PDB entry 5Z3V | electron microscopy, 4.22 A resolution (low resolution: residue-level contacts below are approximate; hydrogen-bond / salt-bridge calls are withheld) | chains C and I of the 11 polymer chains in the assembly

Chain C:
Molecule: Histone H2A
From: Xenopus laevis
UniProt: Q6AZJ8 (Q6AZJ8_XENLA); residues 1-129 here correspond to UniProt positions 2-130 (UniProt number = residue number + 1)
Amino-acid sequence (129 residues; numbered 1 to 129; the number before each row is that of its first residue):
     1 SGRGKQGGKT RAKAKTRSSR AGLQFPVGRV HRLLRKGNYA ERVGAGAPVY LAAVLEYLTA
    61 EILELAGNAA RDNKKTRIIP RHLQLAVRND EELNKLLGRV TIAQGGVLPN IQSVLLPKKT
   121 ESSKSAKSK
Not modelled in the structure: 1-11, 119-129

Chain I:
Molecule: 167-nt DNA strand
Sequence (167 nucleotides; row label = number of the first residue in the row):
     1 ATCGAGAATC CCGGTGCCGA GGCCGCTCAA TTGGTCGTAG ACAGCTCTAG CACCGCTTAA
    61 ACGCACGTAC GCGCTGTCCC CCGCGTTTTA ACCGCCAAGG GGATTACTCC CTAGTCTCCA
   121 GGCACGTGTC AGATATATAC ATCCTGAAGC TTGTCGAGAA GTACGAT
Not modelled in the structure: 1, 148-167

Interface between chain C and chain I:
Contacting residue pairs (13):
  Arg29(C) with DC123(I)
  Arg42(C) with DT112(I); DA113(I)
  Val43(C) with DT112(I); DA113(I)
  Gly44(C) with DT112(I)
  Ala45(C) with DT112(I)
  Lys75(C) with DG132(I); DA133(I)
  Thr76(C) with DA131(I); DG132(I)
  Arg77(C) with DA131(I); DG132(I)
Other interface residues (no listed pair), chain C (9 interface residues in all): His31
Other interface residues (no listed pair), chain I (8 interface residues in all): DC111, DG122

In short:
The interface between chain C and chain I involves 9 residues on one side and 8 on the other.
Here chain C is Histone H2A (Xenopus laevis) and chain I is a 167-nt DNA strand. Entry 5Z3V (Structure of
Snf2-nucleosome complex at shl-2 in ADP BeFx state) was determined by electron microscopy, deposited together
with 5Z3U, 5Z3L, 5Z3O, 6IY2 and 6IY3.
